3MVD - chains E and J of the 12 polymer chains in the assembly; structure by X-ray diffraction, 2.90 A resolution.

Chain E:
Molecule: Histone H3.2
Source organism: Xenopus laevis
Reference sequence: P84233 (H32_XENLA); residues 1-135 here correspond to UniProt positions 2-136 (UniProt number = residue number + 1)
Chain sequence (135 residues; numbered 1 to 135; the number before each row is that of its first residue):
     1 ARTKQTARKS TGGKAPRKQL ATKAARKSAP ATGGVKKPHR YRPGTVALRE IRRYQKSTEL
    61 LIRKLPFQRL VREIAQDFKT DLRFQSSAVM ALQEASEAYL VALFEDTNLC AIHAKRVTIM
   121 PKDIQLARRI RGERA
Disordered / not traced: 1-39, 135
Curated features (UniProtKB/Swiss-Prot):
  - modified residue: Arg2 (Asymmetric dimethylarginine), Thr3 (Phosphothreonine), Lys4 (Allysine), Gln5 (5-glutamyl dopamine), Thr6 (Phosphothreonine), Arg8 (Citrulline), Lys9 (N6,N6,N6-trimethyllysine), Ser10 (ADP-ribosylserine), Thr11 (Phosphothreonine), Lys14 (N6-(2-hydroxyisobutyryl)lysine), Arg17 (Asymmetric dimethylarginine), Lys18 (N6-(2-hydroxyisobutyryl)lysine), Lys23 (N6-(2-hydroxyisobutyryl)lysine), Arg26 (Citrulline), Lys27 (N6,N6,N6-trimethyllysine), Ser28 (ADP-ribosylserine), Lys36 (N6,N6,N6-trimethyllysine), Lys37 (N6-methyllysine), Tyr41 (Phosphotyrosine), Lys56 (N6,N6,N6-trimethyllysine) and 8 more in UniProt
  - lipidation: Cys110 (S-palmitoyl cysteine)

Chain J:
Molecule: 147-nt DNA strand
Notes: fragment: 147 BP Widom 601 DNA FRAGMENT (- strand)
Sequence (147 nucleotides; row label = number of the first residue in the row):
     1 ATCGGATGTA TATATCTGAC ACGTGCCTGG AGACTAGGGA GTAATCCCCT TGGCGGTTAA
    61 AACGCGGGGG ACAGCGCGTA CGTGCGTTTA AGCGGTGCTA GAGCTGTCTA CGACCAATTG
   121 AGCGGCCTCG GCACCGGGAT TCTCGAT
Disordered / not traced: 147

Chain E / chain J interface:
Residue-residue contacts (28; chain E residue first):
  Arg40(E) with DG82(J), base contact; DT83(J), base contact; DG84(J), sugar contact
  Tyr41(E) with DT7(J), sugar contact; DG8(J), sugar contact; DT83(J), sugar contact; DG84(J), hydrogen bond to the phosphate
  Arg42(E) with DT83(J), phosphate contact
  Pro43(E) with DG82(J), phosphate contact; DT83(J), phosphate contact
  Gly44(E) with DG82(J), hydrogen bond to the phosphate; DT83(J), hydrogen bond to the phosphate
  Thr45(E) with DT83(J), hydrogen bond to the phosphate
  Val46(E) with DT83(J), hydrogen bond to the phosphate; DG84(J), phosphate contact
  Ala47(E) with DT83(J), hydrogen bond to the phosphate
  Arg49(E) with DG8(J), phosphate contact; DT9(J), phosphate contact
  Lys56(E) with DA10(J), phosphate contact
  Arg63(E) with DA91(J), phosphate contact; DG92(J), salt bridge to the phosphate
  Lys64(E) with DG92(J), hydrogen bond to the phosphate
  Leu65(E) with DA91(J), sugar contact; DG92(J), hydrogen bond to the phosphate
  Pro66(E) with DA91(J), phosphate contact
  Arg69(E) with DA91(J), salt bridge to the phosphate
  Arg83(E) with DA100(J), hydrogen bond to the phosphate; DG101(J), salt bridge to the phosphate
Other interface residues (no listed pair), chain E (18 interface residues in all): Glu50, Gln85
Other interface residues (no listed pair), chain J (12 interface residues in all): DG103

Overview:
18 residues of chain E face 12 of chain J across their interface; the contacts include 9 hydrogen bonds and 3
salt bridges. Polar contacts include Tyr41(E)-DG84(J), Gly44(E)-DG82(J) and Gly44(E)-DT83(J).
Here chain E is Histone H3.2 (Xenopus laevis) and chain J is a 147-nt DNA strand. Entry 3MVD (Crystal
structure of the chromatin factor RCC1 in complex with the nucleosome core particle) was determined by X-ray
diffraction.
